PDB entry 1SDD | X-ray diffraction, 2.80 A resolution | chains A and B

Chain A:
Molecule: Coagulation factor V
Source organism: Bos taurus
Notes: fragment: A1 Domain (residues 29-305)
UniProt: Q28107 (FA5_BOVIN); residues 1-306 here correspond to UniProt positions 29-334 (UniProt number = residue number + 28)
Sequence (306 residues; row label = number of the first residue in the row):
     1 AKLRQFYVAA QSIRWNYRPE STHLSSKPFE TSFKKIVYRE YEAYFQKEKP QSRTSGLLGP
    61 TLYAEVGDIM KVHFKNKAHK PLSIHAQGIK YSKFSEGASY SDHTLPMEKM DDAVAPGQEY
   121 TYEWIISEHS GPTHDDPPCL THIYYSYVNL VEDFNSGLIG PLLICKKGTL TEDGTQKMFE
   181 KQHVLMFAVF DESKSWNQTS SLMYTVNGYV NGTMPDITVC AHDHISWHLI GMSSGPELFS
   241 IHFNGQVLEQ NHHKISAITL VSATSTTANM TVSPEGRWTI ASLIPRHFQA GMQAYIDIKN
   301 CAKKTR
Disordered / not traced: 17-30, 222-227, 268-275, 297-306
Disulfide bonds: Cys139-Cys165
Glycans and other covalent adducts: N-acetylglucosamine (NAG) linked to Asn197, Asn211
Bound ions: Ca2+: Lys93, Glu108, Asp111, Asp112
Swiss-Prot annotation at these positions:
  - binding site (Ca(2+)): Asp111, Asp112
  - site: Arg306 (Cleavage)
  - glycosylation (N-linked (GlcNAc...) asparagine): Asn197, Asn211, Asn269
Reported in the primary citation:
  - Ca2+ coordination: Lys93, Glu108, Asp111, Asp112

Chain B:
Molecule: Coagulation factor V
Source organism: Bos taurus
Notes: fragment: Light Chain (A3, C1, C2 domains, residues 1565-2211)
UniProt: Q28107 (FA5_BOVIN); residues 1537-2183 here correspond to UniProt positions 1565-2211 (UniProt number = residue number + 28)
Sequence (647 residues; row label = number of the first residue in the row):
  1537 SNTGNRKYYY IAAEEISWDY SKFVQSDDVD YVPEDTVYKK VVFRKYLDST FTKLDPQGEY
  1597 EEHLGILGPV IRAEVDDVIQ VRFKNLASRP YSLHAHGLSY EKSSEGKTYE DDSPEWFKED
  1657 NAIQPNKTYT YVWHATTRSG PENPGSACRA WAYYSAVNPE KDIHSGLIGP LLICRKGTLD
  1717 KETNMPVDMR EFVLLFMVFD EKKSWYYDKK PTRSWRRASS EVKNSHEFHA INGMIYNLPG
  1777 LRMYEQEWVR LHLLNLGGSR DIHVVHFHGQ TLLENGTQQH QLGVWPLLPG SFKTLEMKAS
  1837 KPGWWLLDTE VGEIQRAGMQ TPFLIVDREC KMPMGLSTGL IADSQIQASE FWGYWEPKLA
  1897 RLNNGGSYNA WIAEKLSTEF NPEPWIQVDM QKEVLLTGIQ TQGAKHYLKP YYTTEFCVAY
  1957 SLDRKNWRIF KGNSTRNVMY FGGNSDASTI KENQIDPPVV ARYIRISPTG SYNKPALRLE
  2017 LQGCEVNGCS TPLGMESGKI ENKQITASSF KKSWWGNYWE PFLARLNAQG RVNAWQAKAN
  2077 NNNQWLQIDL LKIKKITAIV TQGCKSLSSE MYVKSYTIHY SDQGTDWKPY REKSSMVDKI
  2137 FEGNNNVRGH VKNFFNPPII SRFIRIIPKT WNQSIALRLE LFGCDMY
Disordered / not traced: 1537, 1561-1568, 1636-1656, 1745-1759, 2183
Disulfide bonds: Cys1684-Cys1710, Cys1866-Cys2020, Cys2025-Cys2180
Glycans and other covalent adducts: N-acetylglucosamine (NAG) linked to Asn1662, Asn1811, Asn1969
Bound ions: Cu ion: His1802, His1804, Asp1844
Swiss-Prot annotation at these positions:
  - binding site (Cu cation): His1802, His1804, Asp1844
  - glycosylation (N-linked (GlcNAc...) asparagine): Asn1662, Asn1811, Asn1969, Asn2168
Reported in the primary citation:
  - contacts within the chain: Asp1863-Ser2026 (hydrogen bond)
  - Cu ion coordination: His1802, His1804, Asp1844

Interface between chain A and chain B:
Residue-residue contacts (59):
  His85(A) - His1802(B)
  His85(A) - His1804(B)
  Gln87(A) - Val1820(B)
  Gln87(A) - Glu1846(B)
  Ile89(A) - Gly1805(B)
  Lys90(A) - Gly1805(B)
  Lys90(A) - Thr1807(B)  hydrogen bond
  Lys90(A) - Ser1836(B)
  Tyr91(A) - His1804(B)
  Tyr91(A) - Gly1805(B)  hydrogen bond (side chain-backbone)
  Tyr91(A) - Lys1837(B)
  Tyr91(A) - Trp1841(B)
  Ser92(A) - Lys1837(B)
  Lys93(A) - Trp1840(B)  hydrogen bond (side chain-backbone)
  Lys93(A) - Trp1841(B)
  Phe94(A) - Met2182(B)  hydrophobic
  Glu96(A) - His1804(B)  salt bridge
  Glu96(A) - Trp1841(B)
  Tyr100(A) - His1804(B)  hydrogen bond
  Tyr100(A) - Trp1840(B)
  Tyr100(A) - Trp1841(B)
  Tyr100(A) - Leu1842(B)  hydrogen bond (side chain-backbone)
  Asp102(A) - Trp1840(B)
  His103(A) - Trp1840(B)
  His103(A) - Asn2023(B)
  Leu105(A) - Asn2152(B)
  Leu105(A) - Pro2154(B)
  His129(A) - Gln1782(B)
  Gly131(A) - Gln1817(B)
  Thr133(A) - Gln1815(B)  hydrogen bond (side chain-backbone)
  Thr133(A) - His1816(B)
  Thr133(A) - Gln1817(B)  hydrogen bond (side chain-backbone)
  Asp135(A) - Gln1815(B)
  Asp135(A) - His1816(B)
  Asp136(A) - His1816(B)
  Leu140(A) - Gln1817(B)
  His142(A) - Gly1819(B)
  Tyr145(A) - Glu1846(B)  hydrogen bond
  Tyr147(A) - Leu1842(B)
  Tyr147(A) - Gln1851(B)  hydrogen bond
  Leu150(A) - Gln1851(B)
  Val151(A) - Glu1849(B)
  Ser234(A) - Val1847(B)
  Ser234(A) - Gly1848(B)
  Ser234(A) - Glu1849(B)  hydrogen bond
  Gly235(A) - Val1847(B)
  Gly235(A) - Glu1849(B)  hydrogen bond (backbone-side chain)
  Pro236(A) - Arg1796(B)
  Pro236(A) - Asp1797(B)
  Pro236(A) - Val1847(B)
  Pro236(A) - Ile1850(B)  hydrophobic
  Glu237(A) - Ile1798(B)
  Asn251(A) - His1816(B)
  Val261(A) - Ile1798(B)  hydrophobic
  Val261(A) - Pro1822(B)  hydrophobic
  Val261(A) - Leu1824(B)  hydrophobic
  Ala263(A) - Glu1846(B)
  Thr264(A) - Val1800(B)
  Thr264(A) - Pro1822(B)
Interface residues without a listed pair, chain A (41 interface residues in all): Ala98, Ser101, Glu108, Ser130, Pro132, Lys194, Ser233, Leu238, Ser262
Interface residues without a listed pair, chain B (37 interface residues in all): Thr1813, Gln1814, Lys1834, Asp1844, Gln1856, Lys2091
Interface features reported in the paper:
  - specific contacts: Lys93(A)-Trp1840(B) (hydrogen bond), Glu96(A)-His1804(B) (hydrogen bond), Tyr100(A)-Leu1842(B) (hydrophobic contact)

Overview:
41 residues of chain A face 37 of chain B across their interface; the contacts include 11 hydrogen bonds and 1
salt bridge. Polar contacts include Glu96(A)-His1804(B), Lys90(A)-Thr1807(B) and Tyr91(A)-Gly1805(B). The
authors report hydrogen bonds between Lys93(A) and Trp1840(B) and Glu96(A) and His1804(B); a hydrophobic
contact between Tyr100(A) and Leu1842(B). The paper reports Ca2+ coordination by Lys93(A), Glu108(A) and
Asp111(A) among others; Cu ion coordination by His1802(B), His1804(B) and Asp1844(B).
Here chain A is Coagulation factor V and chain B is Coagulation factor V, both from Bos taurus. Entry 1SDD
(Crystal Structure of Bovine Factor Vai) was determined by X-ray diffraction.
